7QHM - chains Q and T of the 26 polymer chains in the assembly; structure by electron microscopy, 2.80 A resolution.

== Chain Q ==
Name: Cytochrome c oxidase subunit 1
Organism: Corynebacterium glutamicum ATCC 13032
Notes: EC 7.1.1.9
UniProt: Q79VD7 (COX1_CORGL); residue numbers follow UniProt; this construct covers 1-584
Sequence (594 residues; row label = number of the first residue in the row):
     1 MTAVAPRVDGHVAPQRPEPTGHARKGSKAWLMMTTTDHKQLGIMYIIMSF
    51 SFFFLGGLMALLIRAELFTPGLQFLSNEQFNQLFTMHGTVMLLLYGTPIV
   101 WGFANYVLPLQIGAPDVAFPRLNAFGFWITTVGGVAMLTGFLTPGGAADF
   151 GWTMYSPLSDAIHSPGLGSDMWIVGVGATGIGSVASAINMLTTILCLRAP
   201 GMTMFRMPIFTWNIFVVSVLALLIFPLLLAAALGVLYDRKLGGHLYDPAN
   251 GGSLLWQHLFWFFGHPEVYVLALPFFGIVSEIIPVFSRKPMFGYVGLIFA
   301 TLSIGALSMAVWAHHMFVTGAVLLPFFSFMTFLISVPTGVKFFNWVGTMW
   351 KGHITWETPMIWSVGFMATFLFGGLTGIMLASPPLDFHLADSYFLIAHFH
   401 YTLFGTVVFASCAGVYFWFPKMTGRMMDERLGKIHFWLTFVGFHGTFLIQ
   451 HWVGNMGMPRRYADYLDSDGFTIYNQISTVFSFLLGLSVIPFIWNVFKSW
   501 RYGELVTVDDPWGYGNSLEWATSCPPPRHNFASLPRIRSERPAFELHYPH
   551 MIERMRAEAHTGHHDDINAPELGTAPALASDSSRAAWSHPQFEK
Disordered / not traced: 1, 578-594
Differences from the reference sequence: expression tag (585-594)
Ion coordination: Ca2+: Glu66, Thr69, Gly71, Gln73; heme-as Fe site 1: His87, His400; Cu ion: His265, His314, His315 (together with azide ion); heme-as Fe site 2 near His398 (its only coordinating residue here)
Small-molecule neighbours:
  - 1,2-Distearoyl-sn-glycerophosphoethanolamine (3PE), molecule 1: Leu233, Leu236, Tyr237, Leu241
  - 1,2-Distearoyl-sn-glycerophosphoethanolamine (3PE), molecule 2: Phe292, Phe343, Val346, Gly347, Trp350, Lys351, Thr561
  - 1,2-Distearoyl-sn-glycerophosphoethanolamine (3PE), molecule 3: Val295, Gly296, Phe299, Ala300, Ser303, Ala306, Val336, Pro337, Val340
  - 1,2-Distearoyl-sn-glycerophosphoethanolamine (3PE), molecule 4: Trp356, Ile361, Val364, Ala368, Phe436, Trp437, Phe440, His444
  - heme-as (HAS), molecule 1: Phe53, Phe54, Gly57, Leu58, Ala60, Leu61, Ile63, Arg64, Phe80, Phe84, Thr85, His87, Gly88, Met91, Leu92, Gly151, Trp152, Tyr393, Ile396, Phe399, His400, Leu403, Phe404, Val407, Val408, Phe447, Gln450, Arg460, Arg461, Tyr462, Ser482, Leu485, Gly486, Leu487, Val489, Ile490
  - heme-as (HAS), molecule 2: Trp152, Trp261, Val268, Tyr269, Ala272, His314, His315, Thr331, Ser335, Thr338, Gly339, Phe342, Phe343, Phe370, Leu371, Gly374, Leu375, Gly377, Ile378, Leu380, Ala381, Asp386, Leu389, Ala390, Asp391, Leu395, His398, Phe399, Thr402, Leu403, Thr406, Arg460, Arg461
  - IX7 ([(2R)-3-[[(1S,2R,3R,4S,5S,6R)-2-[(2R,3S,4S,5S,6R)-6-(hexadecanoyloxymethyl)-3,4,5-tris(oxidanyl)oxan-2-yl]oxy-6-[(2R,3S,4S,5S,6R)-6-(hydroxymethyl)-3,4,5-tris(oxidanyl)oxan-2-yl]oxy-3,4,5-tris(oxidanyl)cyclohexyl]oxy-oxidanyl-phosphoryl]oxy-2-undecanoyloxy-propyl] (10S)-10-methylhenicosanoate): Leu58, Leu62, Phe74, Leu75, Gln79
  - oxygen molecule (OXY): Thr89, Leu93, Trp152, Trp172, Val176, Leu228, Phe263
Swiss-Prot annotation at these positions:
  - binding site (Fe(II)-heme a): His87, His400
  - binding site (Cu cation): His265, Tyr269, His314, His315
  - binding site (heme a3): His398
  - cross-link: His265 to Tyr269 (1'-histidyl-3'-tyrosine (His-Tyr))
What the authors report for this chain:
  - catalytic residues: Asp116, Glu267, Lys341, His529
  - binding site for oxygen molecule: Leu93, Trp152, Trp172, Val176
  - binding site for heme-as: Arg460

== Chain T ==
Name: Cytochrome c oxidase polypeptide 4
Organism: Corynebacterium glutamicum ATCC 13032
Notes: EC 7.1.1.9
UniProt: Q8NNK3 (COX4_CORGL); numbering as in UniProt (aligned over 1-143)
Sequence (143 residues; numbered 1 to 143; the number before each row is that of its first residue):
     1 MKSSAKLMYGPTVFMAAMAVIYIFATMHVSDGGSVKGVEWVGSVALVLSA
    51 GLTLMLGVYLHFTEVRVDVLPEDWEEAEVADKAGTLGFFSPSSIWPAAMS
   101 GAVGFLAFGVVYFHYWMIAVGLMLLIFTITKLNLQYGVPKEKH
Small-molecule neighbours:
  - 1,2-Distearoyl-sn-glycerophosphoethanolamine (3PE), molecule 1: Val20, Ile23, Phe24, Met27, Val38, Trp40, Ser43, Val44, Val47, Leu48
  - 1,2-Distearoyl-sn-glycerophosphoethanolamine (3PE), molecule 2: Leu106, Val110, Ile118, Leu122
  - 1,2-Distearoyl-sn-glycerophosphoethanolamine (3PE), molecule 3: Tyr112, Phe113, His114, Tyr115, Trp116, Val120
  - 1,2-Distearoyl-sn-glycerophosphoethanolamine (3PE), molecule 4: Phe113, Tyr115, Ile118

== Interface between chain Q and chain T ==
Contacting residue pairs (99; chain Q residue first):
  Trp30(Q) - Ile94(T)  hydrophobic
  Met33(Q) - Ile94(T)  hydrophobic
  Thr34(Q) - Ser92(T)
  Thr34(Q) - Ser93(T)  hydrogen bond (backbone-backbone)
  Thr34(Q) - Ile94(T)
  Thr36(Q) - Ser90(T)  hydrogen bond (side chain-backbone)
  Thr36(Q) - Pro91(T)  hydrogen bond (side chain-backbone)
  Thr36(Q) - Ser92(T)
  Pro115(Q) - Leu86(T)  hydrophobic
  Asp116(Q) - Phe89(T)
  Val117(Q) - Phe89(T)
  Arg121(Q) - Ser90(T)
  Arg121(Q) - Ser93(T)
  Arg121(Q) - Pro96(T)
  Arg121(Q) - Leu132(T)  hydrogen bond (side chain-backbone)
  Arg121(Q) - Gln135(T)  hydrogen bond
  Arg121(Q) - Tyr136(T)
  Ala124(Q) - Pro96(T)  hydrophobic
  Phe125(Q) - Pro96(T)
  Phe125(Q) - Met99(T)  hydrophobic
  Trp128(Q) - Ala97(T)
  Trp128(Q) - Ser100(T)
  Ile129(Q) - Ser100(T)
  Ile129(Q) - Val103(T)  hydrophobic
  Val132(Q) - Ser100(T)
  Val132(Q) - Gly104(T)
  Ala136(Q) - Phe108(T)  hydrophobic
  Thr139(Q) - Phe108(T)
  Leu167(Q) - Val111(T)  hydrophobic
  Leu167(Q) - Tyr112(T)  hydrophobic
  Asp170(Q) - Val111(T)
  Met171(Q) - Val111(T)  hydrophobic
  Met171(Q) - Tyr112(T)
  Val174(Q) - Val111(T)  hydrophobic
  Leu195(Q) - Met1(T)
  Leu195(Q) - Ser4(T)
  Arg198(Q) - Glu72(T)  hydrogen bond (side chain-backbone)
  Arg198(Q) - Asp73(T)  salt bridge
  Arg198(Q) - Lys82(T)  hydrogen bond (backbone-side chain)
  Ala199(Q) - Glu72(T)
  Pro200(Q) - Pro71(T)
  Pro200(Q) - Glu78(T)
  Pro200(Q) - Lys82(T)
  Gly201(Q) - Pro71(T)  hydrogen bond (backbone-backbone)
  Gly201(Q) - Glu72(T)
  Gly201(Q) - Trp74(T)
  Gly201(Q) - Ala77(T)
  Met202(Q) - Glu72(T)
  Thr203(Q) - Glu72(T)
  Thr203(Q) - Asp73(T)
  Thr203(Q) - Trp74(T)
  Thr203(Q) - Glu75(T)
  Phe205(Q) - Ser3(T)
  Arg206(Q) - Glu75(T)  salt bridge
  Trp212(Q) - Leu7(T)  hydrophobic
  Phe215(Q) - Ser4(T)
  Val219(Q) - Met8(T)  hydrophobic
  Leu222(Q) - Leu52(T)
  Leu223(Q) - Ser49(T)
  Leu223(Q) - Leu52(T)  hydrophobic
  Leu236(Q) - Val110(T)  hydrophobic
  Lys240(Q) - Val110(T)
  Lys240(Q) - Val111(T)  hydrogen bond (side chain-backbone)
  Lys240(Q) - Phe113(T)
  Leu241(Q) - Phe113(T)  hydrophobic
  Leu255(Q) - Val41(T)  hydrophobic
  His258(Q) - Glu39(T)  salt bridge
  His258(Q) - Val41(T)
  Leu259(Q) - Val41(T)  hydrophobic
  Phe262(Q) - Ala45(T)  hydrophobic
  Phe262(Q) - Leu46(T)  hydrophobic
  Phe262(Q) - Ser49(T)
  Leu302(Q) - Leu7(T)  hydrophobic
  Ala306(Q) - Phe14(T)
  Leu307(Q) - Phe14(T)  hydrophobic
  Met309(Q) - Met15(T)  hydrophobic
  Met309(Q) - Leu46(T)
  Trp312(Q) - Tyr22(T)
  Trp312(Q) - Gly42(T)
  Gly320(Q) - Gly33(T)
  Gly320(Q) - Ser34(T)
  Ala321(Q) - Gly33(T)  hydrogen bond (backbone-backbone)
  Ala321(Q) - Ser34(T)
  Val322(Q) - Gly33(T)
  Val322(Q) - Ser34(T)
  Leu323(Q) - Ala25(T)  hydrophobic
  Leu323(Q) - Val29(T)  hydrophobic
  Leu323(Q) - Asp31(T)
  Leu324(Q) - Asp31(T)
  Pro325(Q) - Asp31(T)
  Phe326(Q) - Ile21(T)  hydrophobic
  Phe326(Q) - Tyr22(T)  hydrophobic
  Phe327(Q) - Tyr22(T)  hydrophobic
  Met330(Q) - Met18(T)  hydrophobic
  Leu534(Q) - Val79(T)  hydrophobic
  Pro535(Q) - Val79(T)
  Arg538(Q) - Glu75(T)
  Arg538(Q) - Glu76(T)  salt bridge
  Arg538(Q) - Ala77(T)  hydrogen bond (side chain-backbone)
Also at the interface, not in a pair above, chain Q (64 interface residues in all): Thr2, Ala118, Pro120, Leu197, Met204, Ala310, Arg536
Also at the interface, not in a pair above, chain T (57 interface residues in all): Pro11, Thr26, Leu60, Ala107

== Summary ==
64 residues of chain Q face 57 of chain T across their interface, with 11 hydrogen bonds and 4 salt bridges.
Polar pairs include Arg198(Q)-Asp73(T), Arg206(Q)-Glu75(T) and His258(Q)-Glu39(T). The paper reports catalytic
residues Asp116(Q), Glu267(Q) and Lys341(Q) among others; a binding site for oxygen molecule at Leu93(Q),
Trp152(Q) and Trp172(Q) among others.
Here chain Q is Cytochrome c oxidase subunit 1 and chain T is Cytochrome c oxidase polypeptide 4, both from
Corynebacterium glutamicum ATCC 13032. Entry 7QHM (Cytochrome bcc-aa3 supercomplex (respiratory supercomplex
III2/IV2) from Corynebacterium glutamicum (stigmatellin and azide bound)) was determined by electron
microscopy, deposited together with 7QHO.
